5WER - chains B and C of the 3 polymer chains in the assembly; structure by X-ray diffraction, 3.41 A resolution.

== Chain B ==
Name: Beta-2-microglobulin
Source organism: Homo sapiens
UniProtKB: P61769 (B2MG_HUMAN); residues 1-99 here correspond to UniProt positions 21-119 (UniProt number = residue number + 20)
Amino-acid sequence (100 residues; numbered 0 to 99; the number before each row is that of its first residue; numbering starts at 0):
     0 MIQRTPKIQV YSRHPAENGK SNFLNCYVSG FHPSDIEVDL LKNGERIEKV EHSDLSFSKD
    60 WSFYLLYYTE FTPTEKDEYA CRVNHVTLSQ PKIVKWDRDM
Unresolved in the structure: 0, 99
Cystine bridges: Cys-25/Cys-80
Construct notes: initiating methionine (0)
Curated features (UniProtKB/Swiss-Prot):
  - modified residue: Gln-2 (Pyrrolidone carboxylic acid)
  - glycosylation: Ile-1 (N-linked (Glc) (glycation) isoleucine), Lys-19 (N-linked (Glc) (glycation) lysine), Lys-41 (N-linked (Glc) (glycation) lysine), Lys-48 (N-linked (Glc) (glycation) lysine), Lys-58 (N-linked (Glc) (glycation) lysine), Lys-91 (N-linked (Glc) (glycation) lysine), Lys-94 (N-linked (Glc) (glycation) lysine)

== Chain C ==
Name: TAP binding protein related
Source organism: Homo sapiens
Amino-acid sequence (394 residues; row label = number of the first residue in the row):
     1 KPHPAEGQWR AVDVVLDCFL VKDGAHRGAL ASSEDRARAS LVLKQVPVLD DGSLEDFTDF
    61 QGGTLAQDDP PIIFEASVDL VQIPQAEALL HADCSGKEVT CEISRYFLQM TETTVKTAAW
   121 FMANVQVSGG GPSISLVMKT PRVAKNEVLW HPTLNLPLSP QGTVRTAVEF QVMTQTQSLS
   181 FLLGSSASLD CGFSMAPGLD LISVEWRLQH KGRGQLVYSW TAGQGQAVRK GATLEPAQLG
   241 MARDASLTLP GLTIQDEGTY ICQITTSLYR AQQIIQLNIQ ASPKVRLSLA NEALLPTLIC
   301 DIAGYYPLDV VVTWTREELG GSPAQVSGAS FSSLRQSVAG TYSISSSLTA EPGSAGATYT
   361 CQVTHISLEE PLGASTQVVP PERRLEGGLE VLFQ
Unresolved in the structure: 1-8, 25-34, 51-58, 87-97, 108-116, 237-240, 293-294, 319-322, 353-357, 379-394
Cystine bridges: Cys-18/Cys-101, Cys-191/Cys-262, Cys-300/Cys-361

== Chain B / chain C interface ==
Residue-residue contacts (20):
  Arg-3(B) / Lys-211(C)
  Thr-4(B) / Leu-308(C)
  Thr-4(B) / Asp-309(C)
  Pro-5(B) / Leu-308(C)
  Lys-6(B) / Leu-308(C)
  Lys-6(B) / Leu-334(C)
  Lys-6(B) / Tyr-342(C)  hydrogen bond
  Ile-7(B) / Leu-334(C)  hydrogen bond (backbone-backbone)
  Gln-8(B) / Ser-333(C)
  Val-9(B) / Ser-333(C)
  Lys-58(B) / Lys-211(C)
  Lys-58(B) / Arg-213(C)
  Asp-59(B) / Lys-211(C)
  Trp-60(B) / Gly-212(C)
  Ile-92(B) / Ser-330(C)
  Ile-92(B) / Phe-331(C)  hydrogen bond (backbone-backbone)
  Val-93(B) / Phe-331(C)
  Val-93(B) / Ser-332(C)
  Lys-94(B) / Ser-330(C)
  Lys-94(B) / Phe-331(C)  hydrogen bond (backbone-backbone)
Interface features reported in the paper:
  - pairs named by the authors: Ile-7(B)/Leu-334(C), Asp-59(B)/Lys-211(C)
  - interface residues, chain B: Lys-58(B), Ile-92(B), Lys-94(B)
  - interface residues, chain C: His-210(C), Ser-330(C), Phe-331(C)

== In short ==
Chain B and chain C form an interface of 13 and 11 residues respectively; the contacts include 4 hydrogen
bonds. Among the polar pairs are Lys-6(B)/Tyr-342(C), Ile-7(B)/Leu-334(C) and Ile-92(B)/Phe-331(C). The
authors report contacts between Ile-7(B) and Leu-334(C) and Asp-59(B) and Lys-211(C). The paper reports
interface residues Lys-58(B), Ile-92(B) and His-210(C) among others.
Chain B is Beta-2-microglobulin and chain C is TAP binding protein related, both from Homo sapiens; the
structure, Crystal Structure of TAPBPR and H2-Dd complex, was determined by X-ray diffraction (same
publication as 5WES, 5WET and 5WEU).
